Entry 7RP0 (X-ray diffraction, 2.48 A resolution); this record covers chains A and C of the 3 polymer chains in the assembly.

== Chain A ==
Protein: KcsA Fab chain A
From: Mus musculus
Notes: antibody fragment or engineered binder
Sequence (219 residues; each row starts with the number of its first residue):
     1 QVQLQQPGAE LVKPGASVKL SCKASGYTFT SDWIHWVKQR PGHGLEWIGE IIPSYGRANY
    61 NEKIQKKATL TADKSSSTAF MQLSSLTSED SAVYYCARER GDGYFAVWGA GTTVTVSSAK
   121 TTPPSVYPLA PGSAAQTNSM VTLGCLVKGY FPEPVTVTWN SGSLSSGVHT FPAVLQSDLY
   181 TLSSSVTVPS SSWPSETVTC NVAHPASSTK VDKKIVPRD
Disulfides: C22-C96, C145-C200

== Chain C ==
Protein: pH-gated potassium channel KcsA
From: Streptomyces lividans
Reference sequence: P0A334 (KCSA_STRLI); numbering as in UniProt (aligned over 22-124)
Sequence (103 residues; numbered 22 to 124; the number before each row is that of its first residue):
    22 SALHWRAAGA ATVLLVIVLL AGSYLAVLAE RGAPGAQLIT YPRALWWSVE TATTVGYGDL
    82 APVTLWGRLV AVVVMVAGIT SFGLVTAALA TWFVGREQER RGH
Sequence notes: engineered mutation A82 (Tyr in P0A334)
Ion coordination: K+ site 1: T75, V76; K+ site 2 near T75 (its only coordinating residue here); K+ site 3: V76, G77; K+ site 4: G77, Y78
Small-molecule neighbours:
  - diacyl glycerol (DGA): L41, S44, Y45, Y62, P63, L66, W67, V70, V84, T85, L86, R89, L90, V93
  - nonan-1-ol (F09): L46, L49, A50, W87, L90, V91, V94
  - tetrabutylammonium ion (TBA): A73, T74, T75, G99, I100, F103
UniProt features mapped onto this chain:
  - motif: T75 to D80 (Selectivity filter)

== How chain A and chain C interact ==
Pairs across the interface - 19 pairs, chain A then chain C:
  T30(A) - Y45(C)
  S31(A) - Y62(C)
  W33(A) - R52(C)
  W33(A) - Y62(C)  hydrogen bond
  E50(A) - R52(C)  salt bridge
  I52(A) - Y45(C)
  I52(A) - L49(C)  hydrophobic
  I52(A) - Y62(C)
  S54(A) - Y45(C)  hydrogen bond
  Y55(A) - L49(C)  hydrophobic
  R57(A) - L49(C)
  N59(A) - R52(C)  hydrogen bond (side chain-backbone)
  N59(A) - G53(C)
  E99(A) - R52(C)  salt bridge
  G101(A) - R52(C)
  G101(A) - T61(C)
  G101(A) - Y62(C)  hydrogen bond (backbone-backbone)
  D102(A) - T61(C)
  G103(A) - T61(C)
Also at the interface, not in a pair above, chain A (16 interface residues in all): H35, E62, R100
Also at the interface, not in a pair above, chain C (10 interface residues in all): V48, P55, I60, P63

== Summary ==
The interface between chain A and chain C involves 16 residues on one side and 10 on the other, with 4
hydrogen bonds and 2 salt bridges. Polar pairs include E50(A)-R52(C), E99(A)-R52(C) and W33(A)-Y62(C).
Here chain A is KcsA Fab chain A (Mus musculus) and chain C is pH-gated potassium channel KcsA (Streptomyces
lividans). Entry 7RP0 (Structural Snapshots of Intermediates in the Gating of a K+ Channel) was determined by
X-ray diffraction together with 7M2H, 7M2I and 7M2J from the same study.
